7CPM - chains A and B; structure by X-ray diffraction, 2.60 A resolution.

# Chain A (and B)
Name: Trans, polycis-polyprenyl diphosphate synthase ((2Z, 6E)-farnesyl diphosphate specific)
From: Thermobifida fusca (strain YX)
Notes: EC 2.5.1.88; chain B of this document is another copy of the same molecule, construct and numbering; everything in this record applies to it too
UniProt: Q47RM6 (DPDP_THEFY); residue numbers follow UniProt; this construct covers 1-282
Amino-acid sequence (288 residues; numbered -5 to 282; the number before each row is that of its first residue; numbers below 1 keep their minus sign (Gly-5 is residue -5)):
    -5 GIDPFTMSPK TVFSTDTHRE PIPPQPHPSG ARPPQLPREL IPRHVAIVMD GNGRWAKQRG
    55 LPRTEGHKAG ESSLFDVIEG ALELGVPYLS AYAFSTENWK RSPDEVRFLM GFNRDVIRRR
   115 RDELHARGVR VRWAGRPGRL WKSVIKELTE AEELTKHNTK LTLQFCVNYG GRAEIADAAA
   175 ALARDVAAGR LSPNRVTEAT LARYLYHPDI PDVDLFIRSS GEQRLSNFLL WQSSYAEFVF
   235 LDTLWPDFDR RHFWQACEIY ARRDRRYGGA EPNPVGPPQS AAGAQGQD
Unresolved in the structure: -5 to 13, 258-282 (chain B: -5 to 14, 259-282)
Differences from the reference sequence: expression tag (-5 to 0)
Swiss-Prot annotation at these positions:
  - active site: Asp44, Asn92 (Proton acceptor)
  - binding site (Mg(2+)): Asp44, Glu231
  - binding site (substrate): Gly45 to Arg48, Trp49, Arg57, His61, Ser89 to Glu91, Trp93, Arg95, Arg212, Arg218 to Ser220

# Chain A / chain B interface
Contacting residue pairs (65):
  Glu91(A) with Tyr229(B), hydrogen bond
  Arg166(A) with Glu192(B); Asp206(B), salt bridge; Trp225(B), hydrogen bond (side chain-backbone); Gln226(B); Ser228(B); Tyr229(B)
  Ala167(A) with Glu192(B), hydrogen bond (backbone-side chain)
  Ile169(A) with Ile169(B), hydrophobic; Leu195(B), hydrophobic; Trp225(B), hydrophobic
  Ala170(A) with Val190(B); Thr191(B); Glu192(B)
  Ala173(A) with Val190(B)
  Ala174(A) with Val190(B)
  Ala177(A) with Val180(B)
  Val180(A) with Ala177(B); Ala181(B), hydrophobic
  Ala181(A) with Pro187(B), hydrophobic
  Pro187(A) with Ala174(B); Ala177(B); Arg178(B); Ala181(B), hydrophobic
  Asn188(A) with Arg178(B)
  Val190(A) with Ala170(B); Ala174(B)
  Thr191(A) with Ala170(B)
  Glu192(A) with Arg166(B); Ala167(B); Ala170(B)
  Leu195(A) with Ile169(B), hydrophobic
  Asp206(A) with Arg166(B), salt bridge
  Gln217(A) with Glu231(B); Phe232(B), hydrogen bond (backbone-backbone); Arg257(B)
  Arg218(A) with Tyr229(B), hydrogen bond (side chain-backbone); Ala230(B); Glu231(B), salt bridge; Phe232(B)
  Leu219(A) with Leu219(B), hydrophobic; Ser228(B); Phe232(B)
  Ser220(A) with Ser228(B), hydrogen bond (backbone-backbone)
  Asn221(A) with Ser228(B), hydrogen bond; Tyr229(B), hydrogen bond
  Leu224(A) with Leu224(B); Ser228(B)
  Trp225(A) with Arg166(B), hydrogen bond (backbone-side chain); Ile169(B), hydrophobic
  Gln226(A) with Arg166(B)
  Ser228(A) with Arg166(B); Leu219(B); Ser220(B), hydrogen bond (backbone-backbone); Asn221(B), hydrogen bond; Leu224(B)
  Tyr229(A) with Arg218(B), hydrogen bond (backbone-side chain); Asn221(B), hydrogen bond
  Ala230(A) with Arg218(B)
  Glu231(A) with Gln217(B); Arg218(B), salt bridge
  Phe232(A) with Gln217(B), hydrogen bond (backbone-backbone); Leu219(B)
  Phe234(A) with Phe234(B), hydrophobic
  Arg257(A) with Gln217(B), hydrogen bond
Also at the interface, not in a pair above, chain A (36 interface residues in all): Arg130, Leu176, Arg178, Ser227
Also at the interface, not in a pair above, chain B (36 interface residues in all): Glu91, Arg130, Ala173, Leu176, Asn188, Ser227

# In short
Chain A and chain B each contribute 36 residues to their interface, with 15 hydrogen bonds and 4 salt bridges.
Among the polar pairs are Arg166(A)-Asp206(B), Arg218(A)-Glu231(B) and Glu91(A)-Tyr229(B).
Chain A and chain B are both Trans, polycis-polyprenyl diphosphate synthase ((2Z, 6E)-farnesyl diphosphate
specific) (Thermobifida fusca (strain YX)); the structure, Crystal structure of dodecaprenyl diphosphate
synthase from thermobifida fusca, was determined by X-ray diffraction together with 7CPN from the same study.
